Entry 8VXQ (electron microscopy, 3.10 A resolution); this record covers chains K and P of the 18 polymer chains in the assembly.

Chain K (and P):
Protein: gp72
From: Pseudomonas phage vB_PaeP_DEV
Notes: chain P of this document is another copy of the same molecule, construct and numbering; everything in this record applies to it too
Reference sequence: A0A2K8HKQ8 (A0A2K8HKQ8_9CAUD); numbering as in UniProt (aligned over 1-521)
Chain sequence (521 residues; numbered 1 to 521; the number before each row is that of its first residue):
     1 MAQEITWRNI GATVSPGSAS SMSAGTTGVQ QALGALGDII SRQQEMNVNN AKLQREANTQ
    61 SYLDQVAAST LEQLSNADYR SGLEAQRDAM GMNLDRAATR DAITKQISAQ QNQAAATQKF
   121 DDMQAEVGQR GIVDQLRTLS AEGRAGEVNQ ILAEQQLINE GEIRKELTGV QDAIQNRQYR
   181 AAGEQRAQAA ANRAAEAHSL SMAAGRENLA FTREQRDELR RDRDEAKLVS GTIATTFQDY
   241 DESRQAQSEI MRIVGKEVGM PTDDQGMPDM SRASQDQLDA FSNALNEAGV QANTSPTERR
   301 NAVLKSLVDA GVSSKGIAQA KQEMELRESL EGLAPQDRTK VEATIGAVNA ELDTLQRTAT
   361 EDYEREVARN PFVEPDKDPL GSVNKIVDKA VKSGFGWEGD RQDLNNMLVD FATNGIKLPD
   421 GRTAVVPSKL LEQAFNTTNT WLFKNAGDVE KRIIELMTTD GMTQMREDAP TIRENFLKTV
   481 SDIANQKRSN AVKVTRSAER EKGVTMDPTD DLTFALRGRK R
Unresolved in the structure: 1-24, 332-521

Interface between chain K and chain P:
Contacting residue pairs - 45 pairs, chain K then chain P:
  A57(K) - M92(P)  hydrophobic
  Q60(K) - R96(P)
  Q60(K) - A97(P)
  Q60(K) - R100(P)  hydrogen bond
  L63(K) - R100(P)
  D64(K) - R87(P)  salt bridge
  D64(K) - R96(P)  salt bridge
  D64(K) - R100(P)  salt bridge
  A67(K) - R100(P)
  T117(K) - Q111(P)
  F120(K) - Q111(P)
  F120(K) - A114(P)  hydrophobic
  M123(K) - A115(P)  hydrophobic
  V127(K) - Q118(P)
  R130(K) - Q118(P)
  R130(K) - D122(P)  salt bridge
  R130(K) - N159(P)
  D134(K) - Q156(P)
  D134(K) - L157(P)  hydrogen bond (side chain-backbone)
  R137(K) - G161(P)  hydrogen bond (side chain-backbone)
  T138(K) - L152(P)
  T138(K) - Q156(P)
  A141(K) - R164(P)
  R177(K) - Q171(P)
  R177(K) - D172(P)  salt bridge
  R180(K) - N176(P)  hydrogen bond
  R180(K) - Y179(P)
  A181(K) - Y179(P)
  E184(K) - A182(P)
  E184(K) - R186(P)  salt bridge
  A187(K) - R186(P)
  A191(K) - R186(P)
  A195(K) - R193(P)
  H198(K) - R193(P)
  H198(K) - E196(P)  salt bridge
  M202(K) - E196(P)
  R216(K) - N208(P)
  R216(K) - F211(P)
  P268(K) - V290(P)  hydrophobic
  Q319(K) - S314(P)  hydrogen bond
  L326(K) - L304(P)  hydrophobic
  L326(K) - I317(P)  hydrophobic
  L326(K) - A318(P)
  L330(K) - N301(P)
  L330(K) - L304(P)  hydrophobic
Also at the interface, not in a pair above, chain K (33 interface residues in all): Q113, A194, G205, R206, L209
Also at the interface, not in a pair above, chain P (38 interface residues in all): T104, N149, A153, A197, L200, A204

Overview:
The interface between chain K and chain P involves 33 residues on one side and 38 on the other; the contacts
include 5 hydrogen bonds and 7 salt bridges. Polar contacts include D64(K)-R87(P), D64(K)-R96(P) and
D64(K)-R100(P).
Both chains are gp72 (Pseudomonas phage vB_PaeP_DEV). Entry 8VXQ (Cryo-EM structure of phage DEV ejection
proteins gp72:gp73) was determined by electron microscopy together with 9COD, 9BGM, 9BGN and 9BGO from the
same study.
